PDB entry 9BZ2 | electron microscopy, 3.83 A resolution | chains A and C of the 4 polymer chains in the assembly

# Chain A
Protein: Ribonucleoside-diphosphate reductase subunit alpha
Organism: Bacillus subtilis
Notes: EC 1.17.4.1
Reference sequence: P50620 (RIR1_BACSU); numbering as in UniProt (aligned over 1-700)
Amino-acid sequence (700 residues; numbered 1 to 700; the number before each row is that of its first residue):
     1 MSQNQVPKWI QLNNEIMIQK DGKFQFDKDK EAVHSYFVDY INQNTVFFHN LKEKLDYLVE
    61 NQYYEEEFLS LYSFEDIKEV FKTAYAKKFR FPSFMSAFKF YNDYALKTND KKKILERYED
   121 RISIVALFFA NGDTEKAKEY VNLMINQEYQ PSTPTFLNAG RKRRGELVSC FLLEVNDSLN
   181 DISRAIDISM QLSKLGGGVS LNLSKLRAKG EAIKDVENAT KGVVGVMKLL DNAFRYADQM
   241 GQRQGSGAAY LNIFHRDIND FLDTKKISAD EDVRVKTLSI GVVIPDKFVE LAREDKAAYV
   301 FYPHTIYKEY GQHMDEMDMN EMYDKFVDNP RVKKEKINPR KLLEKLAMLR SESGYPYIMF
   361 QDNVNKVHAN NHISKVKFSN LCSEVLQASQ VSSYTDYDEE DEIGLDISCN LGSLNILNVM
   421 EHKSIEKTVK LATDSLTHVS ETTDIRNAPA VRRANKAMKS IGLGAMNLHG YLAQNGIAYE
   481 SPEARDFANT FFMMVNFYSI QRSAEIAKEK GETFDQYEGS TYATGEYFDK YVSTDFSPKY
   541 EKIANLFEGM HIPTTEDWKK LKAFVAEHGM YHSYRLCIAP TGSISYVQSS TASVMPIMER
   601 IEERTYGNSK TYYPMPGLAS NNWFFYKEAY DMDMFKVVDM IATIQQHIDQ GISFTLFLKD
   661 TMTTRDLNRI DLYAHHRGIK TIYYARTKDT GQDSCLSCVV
Unresolved in the structure: 1-5, 689-700
Swiss-Prot annotation at these positions:
  - active site: Asn380 (Proton acceptor), Cys382 (Cysteine radical intermediate), Glu384 (Proton acceptor)
  - binding site (substrate): Thr153, Ser169, Cys170, Gly198, Asn380 to Glu384, Pro580 to Ile584
  - site: Cys170 (Important for hydrogen atom transfer), Asp177 (Allosteric effector binding), Arg207 (Allosteric effector binding), Cys409 (Important for hydrogen atom transfer), Tyr683 (Important for electron transfer), Tyr684 (Important for electron transfer), Cys695 (Interacts with thioredoxin/glutaredoxin), Cys698 (Interacts with thioredoxin/glutaredoxin)
Small-molecule neighbours:
  - ATP (adenosine-5'-triphosphate): Val33, His34, Phe37, Asn42, Phe89, Arg90, Phe91, Arg117
  - GDP (guanosine-5'-diphosphate): Val46, Phe47, Phe48, His49, Asn50, Leu51, Lys54, Lys78, Phe81, Lys82, Tyr85, Asp120
  - dTTP (TTP), molecule 1: Asp177, Ser178, Leu179, Ile182, Leu206, Arg207, Ala212, Ile213, Lys214, Ala219, Thr220, Lys221, His304
  - dTTP (TTP), molecule 2: Lys194, Tyr236, Ala237, Asp238, Met240
From the paper describing this entry:
  - catalytic residues: Cys382, Tyr684 (citing earlier work)

# Chain C
Protein: Ribonucleoside-diphosphate reductase subunit beta
Organism: Bacillus subtilis
Notes: EC 1.17.4.1
Reference sequence: P50621 (RIR2_BACSU); residue numbers follow UniProt; this construct covers 1-329
Amino-acid sequence (350 residues; each row starts with the number of its first residue; numbers below 1 keep their minus sign (Met-20 is residue -20)):
   -20 MGSSHHHHHH SSGLVPRGSH MMTKIYDAAN WSKHEDDFTQ MFYNQNVKQF WLPEEIALNG
    40 DLLTWKYLGK NEQDTYMKVL AGLTLLDTEQ GNTGMPIVAE HVDGHQRKAV LNFMAMMENA
   100 VHAKSYSNIF MTLAPTETIN EVFEWVKQNK YLQKKAQMIV GLYKAIQKDD EISLFKAMVA
   160 SVYLESFLFY SGFYYPLYFY GQGKLMQSGE IINLILRDEA IHGVYVGLLA QEIYNKQTEE
   220 KKAELREFAI DLLNQLYENE LEYTEDLYDQ VGLSHDVKKF IRYNANKALM NLGFDPYFEE
   280 EDINPIVLNG LNTKTKSHDF FSMKGNGYKK ATVEPLKDDD FYFEDEKEQI
Unresolved in the structure: -20 to 15, 291-308, 323-329
Construct notes: initiating methionine (-20); expression tag (-19 to 0)
Swiss-Prot annotation at these positions:
  - active site: Tyr105
  - binding site (Fe cation): Asp66, Glu97, His101, Glu164, Glu198, His201
Bound ions: Mn2+ site 1: Asp66, Glu97, His101, Glu198; Mn2+ site 2: Glu97, Glu164, Glu198, His201

# Interface between chain A and chain C
Residue-residue contacts (31; chain A residue first):
  Ala292(A) - Phe320(C)
  Arg293(A) - Phe320(C)
  Arg293(A) - Tyr321(C)
  Arg340(A) - Leu315(C)  hydrogen bond (side chain-backbone)
  Arg340(A) - Lys316(C)
  Arg340(A) - Asp317(C)  salt bridge
  Arg340(A) - Phe320(C)
  Leu343(A) - Leu315(C)  hydrophobic
  Leu343(A) - Phe320(C)  hydrophobic
  Glu344(A) - Pro314(C)
  Glu344(A) - Leu315(C)  hydrogen bond (side chain-backbone)
  Ser351(A) - Ala310(C)
  Glu352(A) - Lys309(C)  salt bridge
  Thr663(A) - Thr311(C)
  Thr663(A) - Glu313(C)
  Thr664(A) - Thr311(C)  hydrogen bond (backbone-backbone)
  Thr664(A) - Val312(C)
  Thr664(A) - Glu313(C)
  Arg665(A) - Glu313(C)  salt bridge
  Arg665(A) - Pro314(C)
  Arg665(A) - Lys316(C)
  Arg665(A) - Asp319(C)  salt bridge
  Asn668(A) - Leu315(C)
  Arg669(A) - Asp318(C)
  Arg669(A) - Asp319(C)  salt bridge
  Arg669(A) - Phe322(C)
  Leu672(A) - Asp319(C)
  Leu672(A) - Phe320(C)  hydrophobic
  Leu672(A) - Phe322(C)
  Tyr673(A) - Phe322(C)
  His676(A) - Phe322(C)
Interface residues without a listed pair, chain A (19 interface residues in all): Val289, Phe635, Thr661, Met662

# Summary
The interface between chain A and chain C involves 19 residues on one side and 14 on the other, with 3
hydrogen bonds and 5 salt bridges. Polar pairs include Arg340(A)-Asp317(C), Glu352(A)-Lys309(C) and
Arg665(A)-Glu313(C). Ligands of chain A: ATP, GDP and dTTP. From the paper: catalytic residues Cys382(A) and
Tyr684(A).
Here chain A is Ribonucleoside-diphosphate reductase subunit alpha and chain C is Ribonucleoside-diphosphate
reductase subunit beta, both from Bacillus subtilis. Entry 9BZ2 (Class 14 model for turnover condition of
Bacillus subtilis ribonucleotide reductase complex) was determined by electron microscopy (same publication as
9BW3, 9BWX, 9BX2, 9BX3, 9BX6, 9BX8 and 39 further entries).
